2ZVY - chains A and B; structure by X-ray diffraction, 1.75 A resolution.

== Chain A (and B) ==
Molecule: Chemotaxis protein motB
From: Salmonella typhimurium
Notes: fragment: C-terminal fragment 2; chain B of this document is another copy of the same molecule, construct and numbering; everything in this record applies to it too
UniProt: P55892 (MOTB_SALTY); numbering as in UniProt (aligned over 99-276)
Sequence (183 residues; each row starts with the number of its first residue):
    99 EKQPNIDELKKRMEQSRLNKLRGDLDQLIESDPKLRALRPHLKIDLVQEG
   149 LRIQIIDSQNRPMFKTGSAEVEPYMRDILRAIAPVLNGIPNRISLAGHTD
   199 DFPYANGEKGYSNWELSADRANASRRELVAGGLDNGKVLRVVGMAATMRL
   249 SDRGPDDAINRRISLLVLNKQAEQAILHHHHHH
Sequence notes: expression tag (277-281)
From the paper describing this entry:
  - self-association interface (contacts with another copy of this molecule): Glu213, Asp217, Asn220, Arg223, Arg224
  - mutagenesis - L119E, L119P: decreased growth
  - contacts within the chain: Leu119-Leu149 (hydrophobic contact), Leu119-Val183 (hydrophobic contact), Leu119-Ile187 (hydrophobic contact)

== How chain A and chain B interact ==
Contacting residue pairs - 90 pairs, chain A then chain B:
  Val145(A) with His280(B)
  Glu147(A) with His277(B), salt bridge; His280(B), salt bridge
  Arg150(A) with His279(B), hydrogen bond (side chain-backbone); His280(B); His281(B), hydrogen bond (side chain-backbone)
  Arg190(A) with Thr245(B)
  Ser192(A) with His281(B), hydrogen bond (backbone-side chain)
  Leu193(A) with His281(B)
  Ala194(A) with His281(B)
  His196(A) with His281(B), hydrogen bond (side chain-backbone)
  Ala203(A) with Asn233(B)
  Glu206(A) with Arg223(B), hydrogen bond (backbone-side chain); Val227(B); Asn233(B)
  Lys207(A) with Arg224(B); Val227(B)
  Gly208(A) with Arg223(B), hydrogen bond (backbone-side chain); Arg224(B)
  Ser210(A) with Arg223(B), hydrogen bond
  Trp212(A) with Asn220(B), hydrogen bond (backbone-side chain); Arg223(B); Val236(B); Leu237(B); Arg238(B); Val239(B), hydrophobic
  Glu213(A) with Asn220(B); Arg223(B), salt bridge; Arg224(B), salt bridge
  Ala216(A) with Asn220(B)
  Asp217(A) with Asp217(B)
  Asn220(A) with Trp212(B), hydrogen bond (side chain-backbone); Glu213(B); Ala216(B)
  Arg223(A) with Gly205(B); Gly208(B); Ser210(B), hydrogen bond; Trp212(B); Glu213(B), salt bridge
  Arg224(A) with Lys207(B); Gly208(B); Glu213(B), salt bridge
  Val227(A) with Glu206(B)
  Asn233(A) with Tyr202(B)
  Gly234(A) with Tyr202(B), hydrogen bond (backbone-side chain)
  Val236(A) with Trp212(B)
  Leu237(A) with Trp212(B); Met242(B); Thr245(B); Met246(B), hydrophobic
  Arg238(A) with Trp212(B); Arg238(B); Val240(B); Gly241(B); Met242(B); His277(B), hydrogen bond; His281(B)
  Val239(A) with Trp212(B), hydrophobic; Val240(B); Gly241(B), hydrogen bond (backbone-backbone)
  Val240(A) with Val239(B); His278(B)
  Gly241(A) with Arg238(B); Val239(B), hydrogen bond (backbone-backbone)
  Met242(A) with Leu237(B); Arg238(B); His278(B)
  Met246(A) with Leu275(B), hydrophobic; His278(B); His279(B)
  Ser262(A) with His281(B), hydrogen bond (side chain-backbone)
  Leu264(A) with His277(B); His281(B)
  Ile274(A) with Met242(B), hydrophobic
  Leu275(A) with Met246(B), hydrophobic
  His276(A) with Gln146(B), hydrogen bond
  His277(A) with Arg238(B), hydrogen bond; Leu264(B)
  His278(A) with His196(B); Met242(B); Met246(B)
  His279(A) with Met246(B); Arg247(B); Leu248(B)
  His280(A) with Glu147(B), salt bridge; Arg150(B), hydrogen bond (backbone-side chain)
  His281(A) with Asp143(B), salt bridge; Leu144(B), hydrogen bond (side chain-backbone); Val145(B); Arg150(B), hydrogen bond (backbone-side chain)
Interface residues without a listed pair, chain A (46 interface residues in all): Gln146, Gln152, Tyr209, Thr245, Leu263
Interface residues without a listed pair, chain B (43 interface residues in all): Ala194, Arg260, Ile274
Interface features reported in the paper:
  - hot spots on chain A (mutagenesis) - E213G, A216W, D217W, R223H: abolished binding to another copy of this molecule

== Overview ==
The interface between chain A and chain B involves 46 residues on one side and 43 on the other; the contacts
include 20 hydrogen bonds and 8 salt bridges. Polar contacts include Glu147(A)-His277(B), Glu147(A)-His280(B)
and Glu213(A)-Arg223(B). The paper reports that E213G, A216W and D217W of chain A, among others, abolish
binding to another copy of this molecule; a self-association interface involving Glu213(A), Asp217(A) and
Asn220(A) among others; 6 substitutions were tested in all.
Both chains are Chemotaxis protein motB (Salmonella typhimurium). Entry 2ZVY (Structure of the periplasmic
domain of MotB from Salmonella (crystal form II)) was determined by X-ray diffraction together with 2ZVZ and
2ZOV from the same study.
